Entry 6PKE (X-ray diffraction, 1.88 A resolution); this record covers chain A.

# Chain A
Name: Myocilin
Notes: fragment: Olfactomedin domain, residues 228-504
UniProtKB: Q99972 (MYOC_HUMAN); residues 228-504 here = UniProt positions 228-504
Chain sequence (277 residues; row label = number of the first residue in the row):
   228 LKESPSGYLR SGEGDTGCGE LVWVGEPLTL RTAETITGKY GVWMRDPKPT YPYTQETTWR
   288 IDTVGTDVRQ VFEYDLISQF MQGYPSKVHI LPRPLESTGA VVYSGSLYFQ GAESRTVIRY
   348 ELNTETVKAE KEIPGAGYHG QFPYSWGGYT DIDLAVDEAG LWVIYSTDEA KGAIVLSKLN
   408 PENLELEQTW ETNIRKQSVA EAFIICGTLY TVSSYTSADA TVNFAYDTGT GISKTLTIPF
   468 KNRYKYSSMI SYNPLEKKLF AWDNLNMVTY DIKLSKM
Not modelled in the structure: 228-244, 291-292, 471, 504
Sequence notes: engineered mutation E428 (Asn in Q99972), S478 (Asp in Q99972)
Cystine bridges: C245-C433
Reported in the primary citation:
  - mutagenesis - N428E/D478S: unchanged stability
  - conformationally variable residues (helix shift, loop rearrangement, order/disorder transition): T259 to G268, V291 to G292, L303 to G310

# Summary
From the paper: N428E/D478S leave stability unchanged; conformational variability at T259, V291 and L303.
Chain A is Myocilin; the structure, Myocilin OLF mutant N428E/D478S, was determined by X-ray diffraction
together with 6PKD and 6PKF from the same study.
